5LA8 - chain A; structure by X-ray diffraction, 2.00 A resolution.

# Chain A
Protein: Lysozyme C
Source organism: Gallus gallus
Notes: EC 3.2.1.17
UniProtKB: P00698 (LYSC_CHICK); residues 1-129 here correspond to UniProt positions 19-147 (UniProt number = residue number + 18)
Sequence (129 residues; each row starts with the number of its first residue):
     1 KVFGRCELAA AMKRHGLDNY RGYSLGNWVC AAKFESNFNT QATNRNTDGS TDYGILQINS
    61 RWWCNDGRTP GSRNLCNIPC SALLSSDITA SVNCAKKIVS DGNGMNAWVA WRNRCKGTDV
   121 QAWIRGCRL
Disulfides: C6-C127, C30-C115, C64-C80, C76-C94

# In short
Chain A is Lysozyme C (Gallus gallus); the structure, Room temperature X-ray diffraction of tetragonal HEWL.
Third data set (0.93 MGy), was determined by X-ray diffraction together with 5LAN, 5LA5, 5LAF, 5LAG and 5L9J
from the same study.
